PDB entry 7SK4 | electron microscopy, 3.30 A resolution | chains A and B of the 6 polymer chains in the assembly

[Chain A]
Molecule: Atypical chemokine receptor 3
From: Homo sapiens
UniProtKB: P25106 (ACKR3_HUMAN); residues 2-362 here = UniProt positions 2-362
Chain sequence (393 residues; numbered -1 to 391; the number before each row is that of its first residue; numbers below 1 keep their minus sign (Gly-1 is residue -1)):
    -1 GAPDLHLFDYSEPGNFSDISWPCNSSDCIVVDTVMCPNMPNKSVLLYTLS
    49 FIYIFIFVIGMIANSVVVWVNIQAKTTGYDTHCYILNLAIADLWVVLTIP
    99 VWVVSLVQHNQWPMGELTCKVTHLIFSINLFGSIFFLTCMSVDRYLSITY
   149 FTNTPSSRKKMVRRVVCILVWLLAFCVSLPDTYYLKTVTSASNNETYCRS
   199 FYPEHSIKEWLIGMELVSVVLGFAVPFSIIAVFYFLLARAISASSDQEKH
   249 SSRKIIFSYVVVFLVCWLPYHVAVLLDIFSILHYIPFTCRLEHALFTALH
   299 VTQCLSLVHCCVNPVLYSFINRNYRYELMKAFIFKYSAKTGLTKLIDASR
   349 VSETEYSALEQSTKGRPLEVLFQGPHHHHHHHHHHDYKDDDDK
Unresolved in the structure: -1 to 26, 332-391
Disulfides: Cys117-Cys196
Construct notes: cloning artifact (-1 to 1); expression tag (363-391)
Swiss-Prot annotation at these positions:
  - region: Tyr324 to Lys362 (C-terminal cytoplasmic tail)
  - modified residue (Phosphoserine): Ser347, Ser350, Ser355
  - glycosylation (N-linked (GlcNAc...) asparagine): Asn13, Asn22, Asn39
  - natural variant: Val258 (V258M: In OCABSN)
  - mutagenesis: Ser145 (S145A: Does not result in CXCL12-inducible chemotaxis, calcium mobilization or ERK activation, and has no effect on CXCR7-mediated CXCL12 degradation; when associated with V-147), Thr147 (T147V: Does not result in CXCL12-inducible chemotaxis, calcium mobilization or ERK activation, and has no effect on CXCR7-mediated CXCL12 degradation; when associated with A-145)
From the paper describing this entry:
  - conformationally variable residues (helix shift): Met212 to Leu219
  - mutagenesis - W100A, F124A, D179A, R197A, E213A, D275A: decreased signaling with Stromal cell-derived factor 1 (chain B) (citing earlier work)
  - mutagenesis - Y268A, Q301A: decreased signaling with Stromal cell-derived factor 1 (chain B)
  - specificity-determining residues: Ser216, Leu305 (proposed by the authors, not directly observed)
  - mutagenesis - Y315A: decreased signaling (citing earlier work)
  - mutagenesis - Y268A, Q301A: increased signaling (constitutive activity)
  - mutagenesis - Y257L: decreased signaling in response to constitutive

[Chain B]
Molecule: Stromal cell-derived factor 1
From: Homo sapiens
UniProtKB: P48061 (SDF1_HUMAN); residues 1-68 here correspond to UniProt positions 22-89 (UniProt number = residue number + 21)
Chain sequence (69 residues; each row starts with the number of its first residue; numbering starts at 0):
     0 LRHQSLSYRCPCRFFESHVARANVKHLKILNTPNCALQIVARLKNNNRQV
    50 CIDPKLKWIQEYLEKALNK
Disulfides: Cys9-Cys34, Cys11-Cys50
Construct notes: engineered mutation Leu0, Arg1 (Lys22 in P48061), His2 (Pro23 in P48061), Gln3 (Val24 in P48061)
Swiss-Prot annotation at these positions:
  - region: Arg8 to Arg12 (Receptor and heparin binding), Val18 to Arg20 (Receptor binding), Lys27 to Leu29 (Receptor binding), Val39 to Val49 (Receptor binding)
  - binding site (heparin): Arg20 to Asn30, Arg41, Gln48, Lys64
  - site: Lys24 (Important for integrin interaction and activation), His25 (Important for dimer formation), Lys27 (Important for integrin interaction and activation), Lys43 (Important for integrin interaction and activation)

[Interface between chain A and chain B]
Residue-residue contacts - 57 pairs, chain A then chain B:
  Ile27(A) - Arg20(B)
  Ile27(A) - Val23(B)
  Ile27(A) - Tyr61(B)
  Val28(A) - Lys24(B)
  Val28(A) - His25(B)
  Val28(A) - Leu26(B)  hydrogen bond (backbone-backbone)
  Val29(A) - Tyr61(B)  hydrophobic
  Asp30(A) - His25(B)
  Asp30(A) - Leu26(B)
  Asp30(A) - Lys27(B)  salt bridge
  Asp30(A) - Ile28(B)  hydrogen bond (backbone-backbone)
  Thr31(A) - Ile28(B)
  Val32(A) - Lys27(B)
  Val32(A) - Ile28(B)  hydrogen bond (backbone-backbone)
  Val32(A) - Leu29(B)
  Val32(A) - Asn30(B)  hydrogen bond (backbone-backbone)
  Met33(A) - Asn30(B)
  Cys34(A) - Asn30(B)  hydrogen bond (backbone-backbone)
  Cys34(A) - Thr31(B)
  Cys34(A) - Pro32(B)
  Trp100(A) - His2(B)
  Trp100(A) - Leu5(B)  hydrophobic
  Ser103(A) - Ser4(B)  hydrogen bond
  Cys117(A) - Leu5(B)  hydrophobic
  His121(A) - Arg1(B)
  His121(A) - Leu5(B)
  Phe124(A) - Leu0(B)
  Leu128(A) - Leu0(B)  hydrophobic
  Phe129(A) - Leu0(B)  hydrophobic
  Asp179(A) - Arg1(B)  salt bridge
  Leu183(A) - Leu5(B)  hydrophobic
  Asn191(A) - Asn33(B)
  Tyr195(A) - Asn33(B)
  Cys196(A) - Leu5(B)
  Arg197(A) - Leu5(B)
  Arg197(A) - Tyr7(B)
  Tyr200(A) - Arg1(B)  hydrogen bond
  Glu213(A) - Arg1(B)  salt bridge
  Ser216(A) - Leu0(B)  hydrogen bond (side chain-backbone)
  Tyr268(A) - Arg1(B)
  Tyr268(A) - Gln3(B)
  Asp275(A) - Arg8(B)  salt bridge
  Asp275(A) - Arg12(B)  salt bridge
  Ile279(A) - Arg12(B)
  Ile279(A) - Phe13(B)  hydrophobic
  Leu280(A) - Phe13(B)  hydrophobic
  Leu280(A) - Arg47(B)  hydrogen bond (backbone-side chain)
  His281(A) - Pro10(B)
  His281(A) - Gln48(B)  hydrogen bond (side chain-backbone)
  His281(A) - Cys50(B)
  Tyr282(A) - Arg47(B)  hydrogen bond
  Phe285(A) - Pro10(B)  hydrophobic
  Leu293(A) - Arg8(B)
  Phe294(A) - Arg8(B)
  Leu297(A) - Arg8(B)
  Gln301(A) - His2(B)
  Gln301(A) - Gln3(B)
Other interface residues (no listed pair), chain A (49 interface residues in all): Asn36, Tyr51, Leu104, Asn108, Ile132, Ser190, Ile205, Lys206, Leu209, Met212, His269, Ile283, Glu290, His298
Other interface residues (no listed pair), chain B (33 interface residues in all): Cys11, Ala35, Val39, Val49, Ala65, Leu66
Interface features reported in the paper:
  - pairs named by the authors: Trp100(A)-His2(B), Leu104(A)-His2(B), Leu128(A)-Leu0(B) (hydrophobic contact), Phe129(A)-Leu0(B) (hydrophobic contact), Ser216(A)-Leu0(B) (hydrophobic contact), Gln301(A)-His2(B)

[Summary]
The interface between chain A and chain B involves 49 residues on one side and 33 on the other; the contacts
include 11 hydrogen bonds and 5 salt bridges. Among the polar pairs are Asp30(A)-Lys27(B), Asp179(A)-Arg1(B)
and Glu213(A)-Arg1(B). The paper describes contacts between Trp100(A) and His2(B), Leu104(A) and His2(B) and
Gln301(A) and His2(B); hydrophobic contacts between Leu128(A) and Leu0(B), Phe129(A) and Leu0(B) and Ser216(A)
and Leu0(B). The paper reports that W100A, F124A and D179A of chain A, among others, reduce signaling with
Stromal cell-derived factor 1 (chain B); specificity determinants Ser216(A) and Leu305(A); 10 substitutions
were tested in all.
Chain A is Atypical chemokine receptor 3 and chain B is Stromal cell-derived factor 1, both from Homo sapiens;
the structure, Cryo-EM structure of ACKR3 in complex with chemokine N-terminal mutant CXCL12_LRHQ, an
intracellular Fab, and an ..., was determined by electron microscopy (same publication as 7SK3, 7SK5, 7SK6,
7SK7, 7SK8 and 7SK9).
